PDB entry 7XQ8 | electron microscopy, 3.30 A resolution | chains C and A of the 6 polymer chains in the assembly

Chain C:
Protein: Chimera of Heavy chain of VRC01 antibody Fab and Isoform 2 of Immunoglobulin heavy constant mu
Organism: Homo sapiens
UniProt: P01871-2 (IGHM-2_HUMAN); residues 124-597 here correspond to UniProt positions 1-474 (UniProt number = residue number - 123)
Amino-acid sequence (614 residues; row label = number of the first residue in the row; a row labelled like 92A-92C holds insertion residues (92A, then the next letters in order); numbers below 1 keep their minus sign (Met-8 is residue -8)):
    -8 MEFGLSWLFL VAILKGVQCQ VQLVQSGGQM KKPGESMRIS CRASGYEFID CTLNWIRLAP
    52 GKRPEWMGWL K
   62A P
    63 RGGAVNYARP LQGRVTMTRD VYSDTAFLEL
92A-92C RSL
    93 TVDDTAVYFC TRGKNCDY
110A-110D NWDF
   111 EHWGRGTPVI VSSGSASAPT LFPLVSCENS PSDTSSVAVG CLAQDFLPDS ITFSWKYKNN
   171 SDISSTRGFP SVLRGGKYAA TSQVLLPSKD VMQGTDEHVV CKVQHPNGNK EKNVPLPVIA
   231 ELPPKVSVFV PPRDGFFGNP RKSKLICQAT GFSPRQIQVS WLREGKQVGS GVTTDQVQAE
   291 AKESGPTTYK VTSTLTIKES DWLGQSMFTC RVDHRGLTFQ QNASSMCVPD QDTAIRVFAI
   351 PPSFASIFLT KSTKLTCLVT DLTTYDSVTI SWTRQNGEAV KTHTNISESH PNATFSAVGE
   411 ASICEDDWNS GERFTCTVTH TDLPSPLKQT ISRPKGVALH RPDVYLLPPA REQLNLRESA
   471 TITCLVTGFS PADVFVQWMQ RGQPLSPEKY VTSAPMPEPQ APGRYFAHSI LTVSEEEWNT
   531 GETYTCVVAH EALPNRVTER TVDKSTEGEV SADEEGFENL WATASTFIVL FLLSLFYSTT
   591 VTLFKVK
Unresolved in the structure: -8 to 10
Cystine bridges: Cys257-Cys320, Cys367-Cys426, Cys474-Cys536
Glycans and other covalent adducts: N-acetylglucosamine (NAG) linked to Asn332, Asn395, Asn402

Chain A:
Protein: B-cell antigen receptor complex-associated protein alpha chain
Organism: Homo sapiens
UniProt: P11912 (CD79A_HUMAN); residue numbers follow UniProt; this construct covers 1-226
Amino-acid sequence (257 residues; each row starts with the number of its first residue):
     1 MPGGPGVLQA LPATIFLLFL LSAVYLGPGC QALWMHKVPA SLMVSLGEDA HFQCPHNSSN
    61 NANVTWWRVL HGNYTWPPEF LGPGEDPNGT LIIQNVNKSH GGIYVCRVQE GNESYQQSCG
   121 TYLRVRQPPP RPFLDMGEGT KNRIITAEGI ILLFCAVVPG TLLLFRKRWQ NEKLGLDAGD
   181 EYEDENLYEG LNLDDCSMYE DISRGLQGTY QDVGSLNIGD VQLEKPAAAW SHPQFEKGGG
   241 SGGGSGGSAW SHPQFEK
Unresolved in the structure: 1-32, 172-257
Sequence notes: expression tag (227-257)
Curated features (UniProtKB/Swiss-Prot):
  - site: Tyr210 (Required for binding to BLNK)
  - modified residue: Tyr188 (Phosphotyrosine), Tyr199 (Phosphotyrosine), Arg204 (Asymmetric dimethylarginine), Tyr210 (Phosphotyrosine)
  - glycosylation (N-linked (GlcNAc...) asparagine): Asn57, Asn63, Asn73, Asn88, Asn97, Asn112
  - mutagenesis: Leu152 (L152W: Blocks IgM BCR assembly), Ala156 (A156W: Blocks IgM BCR assembly), Ser197 (S197A: Increased phosphorylation of Y-188; when associated with A-203 and V-209), Ser203 (S203A: Increased phosphorylation of Y-188; when associated with A-197 and V-209), Thr209 (T209V: Increased phosphorylation of Y-188; when associated with A-197 and A-203)
Cystine bridges: Cys54-Cys106
Glycans and other covalent adducts: N-acetylglucosamine (NAG) linked to Asn57, Asn63, Asn73, Asn88, Asn97, Asn112

How chain C and chain A interact:
Contacting residue pairs - 9 pairs, chain C then chain A:
  Phe581(C) with Gly149(A)
  Leu585(C) with Leu152(A), hydrophobic; Ala156(A), hydrophobic
  Thr592(C) with Gly160(A); Leu164(A)
  Lys595(C) with Leu164(A); Lys167(A)
  Val596(C) with Leu163(A), hydrophobic; Lys167(A), hydrogen bond (backbone-side chain)
Also at the interface, not in a pair above, chain C (7 interface residues in all): Ile578, Leu582
Also at the interface, not in a pair above, chain A (9 interface residues in all): Ile145, Leu153

In short:
7 residues of chain C face 9 of chain A across their interface, with 1 hydrogen bond. Its one hydrogen-bonded
contact is Val596(C)-Lys167(A). N-acetylglucosamine is covalently linked to Asn332(C), Asn395(C) and
Asn402(C). N-acetylglucosamine is covalently linked to Asn57(A), Asn63(A), Asn73(A), Asn88(A), Asn97(A) and
Asn112(A).
Chain C is Chimera of Heavy chain of VRC01 antibody Fab and Isoform 2 of Immunoglobulin heavy constant mu and
chain A is B-cell antigen receptor complex-associated protein alpha chain, both from Homo sapiens; the
structure, Structure of human B-cell antigen receptor of the IgM isotype, was determined by electron
microscopy.
